PDB entry 4B7G | X-ray diffraction, 1.90 A resolution | chains A and D of the 4 polymer chains in the assembly

== Chain A (and D) ==
Protein: Catalase
Organism: Corynebacterium glutamicum
Notes: EC 1.11.1.6; chain D of this document is another copy of the same molecule, construct and numbering; everything in this record applies to it too
UniProtKB: Q6M8A6 (Q6M8A6_CORGL); numbering as in UniProt (aligned over 2-516)
Amino-acid sequence (515 residues; numbered 2 to 516; the number before each row is that of its first residue):
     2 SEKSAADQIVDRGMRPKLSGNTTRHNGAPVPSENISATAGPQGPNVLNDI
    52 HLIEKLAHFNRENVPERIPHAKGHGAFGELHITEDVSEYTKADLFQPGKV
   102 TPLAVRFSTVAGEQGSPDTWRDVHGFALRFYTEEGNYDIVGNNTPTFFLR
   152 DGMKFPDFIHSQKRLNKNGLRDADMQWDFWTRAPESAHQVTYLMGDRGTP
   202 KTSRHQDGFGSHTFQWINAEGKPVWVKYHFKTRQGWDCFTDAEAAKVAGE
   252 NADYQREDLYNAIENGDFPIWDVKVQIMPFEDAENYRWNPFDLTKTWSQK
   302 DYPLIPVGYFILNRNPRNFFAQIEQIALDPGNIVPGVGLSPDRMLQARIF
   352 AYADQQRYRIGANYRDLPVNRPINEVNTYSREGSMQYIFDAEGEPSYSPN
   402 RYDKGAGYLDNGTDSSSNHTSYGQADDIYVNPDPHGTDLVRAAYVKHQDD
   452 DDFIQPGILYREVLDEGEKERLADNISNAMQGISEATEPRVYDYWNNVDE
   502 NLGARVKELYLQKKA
Not modelled in the structure: 2-3 (chain D: 2)
Construct notes: conflict Ile327 (Leu in Q6M8A6)
Bound ions: heme Fe near Tyr353 (its only coordinating residue here)
Small-molecule neighbours:
  - heme (HEM): Arg68, Ile69, Pro70, His71, Arg107, Ser109, Gly126, Phe127, Ala128, Val141, Gly142, Asn143, Phe148, Gly153, Phe156, Gly211, Ser212, His213, Leu294, Leu329, Met345, Ala348, Arg349, Ala352, Tyr353, Gln356, Gln357, Arg360
  - NADPH (NDP; NADPH dihydro-nicotinamide-adenine-dinucleotide phosphate): Pro146, His189, Tyr193, Asp197, Arg198, Phe210, His230, Lys232, Gln277, Thr297, Trp298, Ser299, Gln300, Lys301, Gln456, Ile459, Leu460, Val464, Leu465, Glu469

== Interface between chain A and chain D ==
Pairs across the interface - 139 pairs, chain A then chain D:
  Ala40(A) with Ala40(D), hydrophobic; Pro45(D), hydrophobic
  Pro45(A) with Ala40(D), hydrophobic; Val47(D), hydrophobic
  Asn46(A) with Val47(D); Leu48(D), hydrogen bond (backbone-backbone)
  Val47(A) with Pro45(D), hydrophobic; Asn46(D); Leu48(D)
  Leu48(A) with Asn46(D), hydrogen bond (backbone-backbone); Val47(D); Leu48(D); Ile54(D), hydrophobic
  Ile54(A) with Leu48(D), hydrophobic
  Arg62(A) with Arg62(D)
  Arg151(A) with Ser418(D), hydrogen bond
  Lys155(A) with Ser399(D), hydrogen bond (side chain-backbone); Pro400(D); Ser416(D)
  Asp158(A) with Tyr398(D); Ser399(D), hydrogen bond (side chain-backbone)
  His161(A) with Tyr380(D); Arg382(D); Ser397(D), hydrogen bond (side chain-backbone)
  Lys164(A) with Arg382(D)
  Arg165(A) with Arg382(D), hydrogen bond (backbone-side chain)
  Asn167(A) with Arg382(D), hydrogen bond; Ser397(D)
  Lys168(A) with Gly394(D)
  Asp175(A) with Arg402(D), salt bridge; Tyr403(D)
  Met176(A) with Ser397(D); Tyr398(D), hydrophobic
  Asp179(A) with Tyr398(D), hydrogen bond; Asn401(D); Arg402(D), hydrogen bond (side chain-backbone)
  Phe180(A) with Tyr398(D), hydrophobic; Ser399(D)
  Arg183(A) with Pro400(D); Asn401(D); Arg402(D); Thr414(D), hydrogen bond (side chain-backbone); Asp415(D); Ser416(D), hydrogen bond (backbone-backbone)
  Ala184(A) with Ser416(D)
  Pro185(A) with Ser416(D)
  Glu186(A) with Ser416(D), hydrogen bond; Ser418(D)
  Phe351(A) with Phe351(D), hydrophobic
  Asp355(A) with Asp355(D)
  Tyr359(A) with Ser385(D)
  Tyr380(A) with His161(D)
  Arg382(A) with His161(D), hydrogen bond; Lys164(D); Arg165(D), hydrogen bond (side chain-backbone); Asn167(D), hydrogen bond
  Ser385(A) with Tyr359(D), hydrogen bond
  Gly394(A) with Lys168(D)
  Ser397(A) with His161(D), hydrogen bond (backbone-side chain); Asn167(D); Met176(D)
  Tyr398(A) with Asp158(D); Met176(D), hydrophobic; Asp179(D), hydrogen bond; Phe180(D), hydrophobic
  Ser399(A) with Lys155(D), hydrogen bond (backbone-side chain); Asp158(D), hydrogen bond (backbone-side chain); Phe180(D)
  Pro400(A) with Lys155(D); Arg183(D)
  Asn401(A) with Asp179(D); Arg183(D)
  Arg402(A) with Asp175(D), salt bridge; Asp179(D), hydrogen bond (backbone-side chain); Arg183(D); Ser485(D); Ala487(D); Thr488(D)
  Tyr403(A) with Asp175(D)
  Leu410(A) with Arg442(D)
  Thr414(A) with Arg183(D), hydrogen bond (backbone-side chain)
  Asp415(A) with Arg183(D)
  Ser416(A) with Lys155(D); Arg183(D), hydrogen bond (backbone-backbone); Ala184(D); Pro185(D); Glu186(D), hydrogen bond
  Ser418(A) with Arg151(D), hydrogen bond; Glu186(D); Asp453(D), hydrogen bond
  His420(A) with Ala444(D); Tyr445(D); Lys447(D); Asp451(D)
  Thr421(A) with Ala444(D), hydrogen bond (backbone-backbone)
  Ser422(A) with Arg442(D); Ala443(D); Ala444(D), hydrogen bond (side chain-backbone)
  Tyr423(A) with Arg442(D), hydrogen bond (backbone-backbone)
  Gly424(A) with Val441(D); Arg442(D), hydrogen bond (backbone-backbone)
  Gln425(A) with Asp439(D); Leu440(D); Val441(D)
  Ala426(A) with Leu440(D), hydrogen bond (backbone-backbone); Arg442(D)
  Asp428(A) with Arg442(D), salt bridge
  Ile429(A) with Arg442(D)
  Tyr430(A) with Leu440(D)
  Asn432(A) with Thr438(D), hydrogen bond (side chain-backbone); Asp439(D), hydrogen bond; Leu440(D), hydrogen bond (side chain-backbone)
  Pro435(A) with Thr438(D)
  Thr438(A) with Asn432(D), hydrogen bond (backbone-side chain); Pro435(D)
  Asp439(A) with Asn432(D), hydrogen bond
  Leu440(A) with Gln425(D), hydrogen bond (backbone-side chain); Ala426(D), hydrogen bond (backbone-backbone); Ile429(D), hydrophobic; Tyr430(D); Asn432(D), hydrogen bond (backbone-side chain)
  Val441(A) with Gly424(D); Gln425(D)
  Arg442(A) with Ser422(D); Tyr423(D), hydrogen bond (backbone-backbone); Gly424(D), hydrogen bond (backbone-backbone); Ala426(D); Asp428(D), salt bridge; Ile429(D)
  Ala443(A) with Ser422(D)
  Ala444(A) with His420(D); Thr421(D), hydrogen bond (backbone-backbone); Ser422(D), hydrogen bond (backbone-side chain)
  Tyr445(A) with His420(D)
  Lys447(A) with His420(D)
  Asp451(A) with His420(D)
  Asp453(A) with Ser418(D), hydrogen bond
  Ser485(A) with Arg402(D), hydrogen bond
  Thr488(A) with Arg402(D)
Other interface residues (no listed pair), chain A (72 interface residues in all): Ser162, Glu393, Glu395, Asn419, Ala487
Other interface residues (no listed pair), chain D (73 interface residues in all): Ser162, Glu383, Glu393, Glu395, Leu410, Asn419

== Overview ==
72 residues of chain A face 73 of chain D across their interface; the contacts include 46 hydrogen bonds and 4
salt bridges. Polar contacts include Asp175(A)-Arg402(D), Asp428(A)-Arg442(D) and Arg151(A)-Ser418(D). Ligands
of chain A: NADPH and heme.
Both chains are Catalase (Corynebacterium glutamicum). Entry 4B7G (Structure of a bacterial catalase) was
determined by X-ray diffraction together with 4B7F and 4B7H from the same study.
